Entry 4J70 (X-ray diffraction, 2.80 A resolution); this record covers chains H and I of the 28 polymer chains in the assembly.

[Chain H]
Molecule: Proteasome component PUP1
From: Saccharomyces cerevisiae
Notes: EC 3.4.25.1
UniProt: P25043 (PSB7_YEAST); residues 1-232 here correspond to UniProt positions 30-261 (UniProt number = residue number + 29)
Amino-acid sequence (232 residues; row label = number of the first residue in the row):
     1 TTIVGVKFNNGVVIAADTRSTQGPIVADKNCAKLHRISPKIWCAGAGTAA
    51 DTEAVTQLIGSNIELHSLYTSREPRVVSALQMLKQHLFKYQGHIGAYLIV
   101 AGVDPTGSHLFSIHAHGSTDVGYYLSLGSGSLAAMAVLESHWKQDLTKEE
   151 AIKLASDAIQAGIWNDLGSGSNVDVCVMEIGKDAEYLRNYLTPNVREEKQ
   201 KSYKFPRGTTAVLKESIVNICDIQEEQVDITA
Not modelled in the structure: 223-232
Curated features (UniProtKB/Swiss-Prot):
  - active site: T1 (Nucleophile)

[Chain I]
Molecule: Proteasome component PUP3
From: Saccharomyces cerevisiae
Notes: EC 3.4.25.1
UniProt: P25451 (PSB3_YEAST); residues 0-204 here correspond to UniProt positions 1-205 (UniProt number = residue number + 1)
Amino-acid sequence (205 residues; numbered 0 to 204; the number before each row is that of its first residue; numbering starts at 0):
     0 MSDPSSINGGIVVAMTGKDCVAIACDLRLGSQSLGVSNKFEKIFHYGHVF
    50 LGITGLATDVTTLNEMFRYKTNLYKLKEERAIEPETFTQLVSSSLYERRF
   100 GPYFVGPVVAGINSKSGKPFIAGFDLIGCIDEAKDFIVSGTASDQLFGMC
   150 ESLYEPNLEPEDLFETISQALLNAADRDALSGWGAVVYIIKKDEVVKRYL
   200 KMRQD
Not modelled in the structure: 0
Curated features (UniProtKB/Swiss-Prot):
  - modified residue: S30 (Phosphoserine)
  - cross-link: K69 (Glycyl lysine isopeptide (Lys-Gly) (interchain with G-Cter in ubiquitin))

[How chain H and chain I interact]
Pairs across the interface - 61 pairs, chain H then chain I:
  I25(H) - D143(I)
  I25(H) - F146(I)  hydrophobic
  A27(H) - D130(I)
  A27(H) - F146(I)
  D28(H) - D130(I)
  K29(H) - E150(I)  salt bridge
  T48(H) - I126(I)
  A49(H) - C128(I)  hydrophobic
  A50(H) - Y95(I)
  A50(H) - I126(I)  hydrophobic
  A50(H) - C128(I)  hydrophobic
  D51(H) - Y95(I)  hydrogen bond
  D51(H) - R98(I)  salt bridge
  A54(H) - Y95(I)
  Y90(H) - F99(I)  hydrophobic
  H93(H) - R98(I)  hydrogen bond (backbone-side chain)
  H93(H) - F99(I)
  R196(H) - E150(I)  salt bridge
  K199(H) - S151(I)
  K199(H) - Y153(I)  hydrogen bond (side chain-backbone)
  S202(H) - E154(I)  hydrogen bond
  Y203(H) - S151(I)
  Y203(H) - L152(I)  hydrophobic
  K204(H) - E154(I)
  K204(H) - D161(I)  salt bridge
  F205(H) - L152(I)  hydrophobic
  F205(H) - E164(I)
  F205(H) - Q168(I)
  R207(H) - E158(I)
  R207(H) - E160(I)  salt bridge
  R207(H) - D161(I)  salt bridge
  G208(H) - E164(I)  hydrogen bond (backbone-side chain)
  T209(H) - E164(I)  hydrogen bond (backbone-side chain)
  T210(H) - E164(I)  hydrogen bond
  T210(H) - S167(I)
  T210(H) - Q168(I)  hydrogen bond
  T210(H) - L199(I)
  A211(H) - L199(I)
  A211(H) - K200(I)  hydrogen bond (backbone-backbone)
  V212(H) - F163(I)  hydrophobic
  V212(H) - Y198(I)
  L213(H) - Y198(I)  hydrogen bond (backbone-backbone)
  L213(H) - L199(I)
  L213(H) - K200(I)
  K214(H) - R197(I)
  K214(H) - Y198(I)  hydrogen bond (backbone-backbone)
  E215(H) - V195(I)
  E215(H) - K196(I)
  E215(H) - R197(I)  salt bridge
  S216(H) - V195(I)
  S216(H) - K196(I)  hydrogen bond (backbone-backbone)
  I217(H) - V194(I)
  V218(H) - H44(I)
  V218(H) - Y187(I)  hydrophobic
  V218(H) - V194(I)  hydrogen bond (backbone-backbone)
  V218(H) - K196(I)
  N219(H) - H44(I)
  I220(H) - G46(I)
  I220(H) - F49(I)  hydrophobic
  I220(H) - V194(I)  hydrophobic
  D222(H) - K74(I)  salt bridge
Interface residues without a listed pair, chain H (36 interface residues in all): Q22, V26, I94, P206
Interface residues without a listed pair, chain I (37 interface residues in all): H47, D124, L157, T165, L171

[Summary]
The interface between chain H and chain I involves 36 residues on one side and 37 on the other, with 13
hydrogen bonds and 8 salt bridges. Among the polar pairs are K29(H)-E150(I), D51(H)-R98(I) and
R196(H)-E150(I). From UniProt: active-site residue T1(H) on chain H.
Chain H is Proteasome component PUP1 and chain I is Proteasome component PUP3, both from Saccharomyces
cerevisiae; the structure, Yeast 20S proteasome in complex with the belactosin derivative 3e, was determined
by X-ray diffraction.
